6LO8 - chains D and G of the 10 polymer chains in the assembly; structure by electron microscopy, 3.83 A resolution.

Chain D:
Molecule: Mitochondrial import inner membrane translocase subunit TIM18
Source organism: Saccharomyces cerevisiae (strain ATCC 204508 / S288c)
UniProt: Q08749 (TIM18_YEAST); residues 1-192 here = UniProt positions 1-192
Chain sequence (192 residues; numbered 1 to 192; the number before each row is that of its first residue):
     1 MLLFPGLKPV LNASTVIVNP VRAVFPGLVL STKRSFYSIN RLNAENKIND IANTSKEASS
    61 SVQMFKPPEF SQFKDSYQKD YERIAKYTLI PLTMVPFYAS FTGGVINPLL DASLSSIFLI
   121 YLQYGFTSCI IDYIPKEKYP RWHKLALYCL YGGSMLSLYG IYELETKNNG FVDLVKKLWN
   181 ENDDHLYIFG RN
Disordered / not traced: 1-61, 181-192

Chain G:
Molecule: Mitochondrial import inner membrane translocase subunit TIM9
Source organism: Saccharomyces cerevisiae (strain ATCC 204508 / S288c)
UniProt: O74700 (TIM9_YEAST); residues 1-87 here = UniProt positions 1-87
Chain sequence (87 residues; numbered 1 to 87; the number before each row is that of its first residue):
     1 MDALNSKEQQ EFQKVVEQKQ MKDFMRLYSN LVERCFTDCV NDFTTSKLTN KEQTCIMKCS
    61 EKFLKHSERV GQRFQEQNAA LGQGLGR
Disordered / not traced: 1-6, 81-87
Disulfides: Cys35-Cys59, Cys39-Cys55
Swiss-Prot annotation at these positions:
  - motif: Cys35 to Cys59 (Twin CX3C motif)
  - modified residue: Met1 (N-acetylmethionine)
  - mutagenesis: Val40 (V40A: In tim9-3; impairs the import of mitochondrial carrier proteins into mitochondria; when associated with P-60), Glu52 (E52G: In tim9-19; impairs the import of mitochondrial carrier proteins into mitochondria), Ser60 (S60P: In tim9-3; impairs the import of mitochondrial carrier proteins into mitochondria; when associated with A-40), Ser67 (S67C: Impairs the import of mitochondrial carrier proteins into mitochondria)

How chain D and chain G interact:
Residue-residue contacts - 12 pairs, chain D then chain G:
  Val105(D) with Lys51(G)
  Pro108(D) with Thr44(G); Thr45(G)
  Glu165(D) with Thr45(G)
  Thr166(D) with Thr44(G); Thr45(G); Ser46(G), hydrogen bond (backbone-backbone)
  Asn168(D) with Thr45(G)
  Asn169(D) with Lys47(G); Leu48(G); Thr49(G)
  Lys177(D) with Asn50(G)
Also at the interface, not in a pair above, chain D (9 interface residues in all): Asn107, Lys167
Also at the interface, not in a pair above, chain G (9 interface residues in all): Asp42

In short:
The chain D/chain G interface involves 9 residues from each chain; the contacts include 1 hydrogen bond. Its
one hydrogen bond, Thr166(D)-Ser46(G), is backbone to backbone. Curated annotation (UniProt) lists 4
mutagenesis sites on chain G.
Here chain D is Mitochondrial import inner membrane translocase subunit TIM18 and chain G is Mitochondrial
import inner membrane translocase subunit TIM9, both from Saccharomyces cerevisiae (strain ATCC 204508 /
S288c). Entry 6LO8 (Cryo-EM structure of the TIM22 complex from yeast) was determined by electron microscopy.
